PDB entry 3AZJ | X-ray diffraction, 2.89 A resolution | chains A and I of the 10 polymer chains in the assembly

== Chain A ==
Molecule: Histone H3.1
Organism: Homo sapiens
Reference sequence: P68431 (H31_HUMAN); residues 0-135 here correspond to UniProt positions 1-136 (UniProt number = residue number + 1)
Chain sequence (139 residues; numbered -3 to 135; the number before each row is that of its first residue; numbers below 1 keep their minus sign (Gly-3 is residue -3)):
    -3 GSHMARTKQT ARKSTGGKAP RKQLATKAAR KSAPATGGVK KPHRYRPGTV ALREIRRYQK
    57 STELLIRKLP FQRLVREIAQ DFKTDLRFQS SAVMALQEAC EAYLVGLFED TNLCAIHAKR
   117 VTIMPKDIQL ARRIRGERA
Not modelled in the structure: -3 to 37, 135
Differences from the reference sequence: expression tag (-3 to -1)

== Chain I ==
Molecule: 146-nt DNA strand
Sequence (146 nucleotides; numbered 1 to 146; the number before each row is that of its first residue):
     1 ATCAATATCC ACCTGCAGAT TCTACCAAAA GTGTATTTGG AAACTGCTCC ATCAAAAGGC
    61 ATGTTCAGCT GAATTCAGCT GAACATGCCT TTTGATGGAG CAGTTTCCAA ATACACTTTT
   121 GGTAGAATCT GCAGGTGGAT ATTGAT
Not modelled in the structure: 146
Metal / ion sites: Mn2+ site 1 near DG68 (its only coordinating residue here); Mn2+ site 2 near DG78 (its only coordinating residue here); Mn2+ site 3 near DG100 (its only coordinating residue here); Mn2+ site 4 near DG121 (its only coordinating residue here)

== Chain A / chain I interface ==
Pairs across the interface (25):
  Arg40(A) - DT65(I)  base contact
  Arg40(A) - DT143(I)  sugar contact
  Tyr41(A) - DT142(I)  phosphate contact
  Tyr41(A) - DT143(I)  phosphate contact
  Arg42(A) - DG68(I)  salt bridge to the phosphate
  Arg42(A) - DT143(I)  hydrogen bond to the phosphate
  Pro43(A) - DA67(I)  phosphate contact
  Pro43(A) - DG68(I)  sugar contact
  Thr45(A) - DT142(I)  phosphate contact
  Thr45(A) - DT143(I)  hydrogen bond to the phosphate
  Arg63(A) - DG59(I)  phosphate contact
  Arg63(A) - DC60(I)  salt bridge to the phosphate
  Arg72(A) - DC50(I)  salt bridge to the phosphate
  Arg83(A) - DC49(I)  phosphate contact
  Arg83(A) - DC50(I)  phosphate contact
  Phe84(A) - DC49(I)  sugar contact
  Phe84(A) - DC50(I)  hydrogen bond to the phosphate
  Gln85(A) - DC49(I)  phosphate contact
  Ser86(A) - DC49(I)  phosphate contact
  Arg116(A) - DT70(I)  phosphate contact
  Arg116(A) - DG71(I)  phosphate contact
  Val117(A) - DT70(I)  hydrogen bond to the phosphate
  Thr118(A) - DC69(I)  hydrogen bond to the phosphate
  Thr118(A) - DT70(I)  hydrogen bond to the phosphate
  Met120(A) - DG71(I)  phosphate contact
Interface residues without a listed pair, chain A (17 interface residues in all): His39, Lys115

== Overview ==
The interface between chain A and chain I involves 17 residues on one side and 12 on the other; the contacts
include 6 hydrogen bonds and 3 salt bridges. Polar pairs include Arg42(A)-DT143(I), Thr45(A)-DT143(I) and
Phe84(A)-DC50(I).
Here chain A is Histone H3.1 (Homo sapiens) and chain I is a 146-nt DNA strand. Entry 3AZJ (Crystal Structure
of Human Nucleosome Core Particle Containing H4K44Q mutation) was determined by X-ray diffraction (same
publication as 3AYW, 3AZE, 3AZF, 3AZG, 3AZH, 3AZK and 3 further entries).
